4PJT - chain A; structure by X-ray diffraction, 2.35 A resolution.

# Chain A
Name: Poly [ADP-ribose] polymerase 1
Source organism: Homo sapiens
Notes: EC 2.4.2.30; fragment: parp1 helical and catalytic domains
Reference sequence: P09874 (PARP1_HUMAN); numbering as in UniProt (aligned over 662-1011)
Amino-acid sequence (370 residues; row label = number of the first residue in the row):
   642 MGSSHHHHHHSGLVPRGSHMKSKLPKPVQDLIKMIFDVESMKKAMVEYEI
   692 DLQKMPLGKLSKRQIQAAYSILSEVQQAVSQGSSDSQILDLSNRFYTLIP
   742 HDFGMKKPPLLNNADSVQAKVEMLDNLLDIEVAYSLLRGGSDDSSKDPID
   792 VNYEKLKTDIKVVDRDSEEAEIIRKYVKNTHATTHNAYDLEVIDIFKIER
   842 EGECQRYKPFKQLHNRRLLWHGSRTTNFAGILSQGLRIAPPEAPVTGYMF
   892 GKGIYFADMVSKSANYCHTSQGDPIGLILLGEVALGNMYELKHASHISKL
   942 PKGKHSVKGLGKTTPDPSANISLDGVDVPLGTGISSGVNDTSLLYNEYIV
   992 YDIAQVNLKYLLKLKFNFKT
Unresolved in the structure: 642-661, 723-725, 745-747, 781-785, 1011
Differences from the reference sequence: expression tag (642-661)
Small-molecule neighbours: Talazoparib (2YQ; (8S,9R)-5-fluoro-8-(4-fluorophenyl)-9-(1-methyl-1H-1,2,4-triazol-5-yl)-2,7,8,9-tetrahydro-3H-pyrido[4,3,2-de]phthalazin-3-one): Gln-759, Glu-763, Trp-861, His-862, Gly-863, Thr-887, Gly-888, Tyr-889, Tyr-896, Phe-897, Ala-898, Lys-903, Ser-904, Tyr-907, Asn-987, Glu-988
Curated features (UniProtKB/Swiss-Prot):
  - active site: Glu-988 (For poly [ADP-ribose] polymerase activity)
  - binding site (NAD(+)): His-862 to Ser-864, Gly-871, Arg-878, Ser-904
  - modified residue (Phosphoserine): Ser-782, Ser-786
  - cross-link: Lys-748 (Glycyl lysine isopeptide (Lys-Gly) (interchain with G-Cter in SUMO1))
From the paper describing this entry:
  - catalytic residues: Glu-988 (citing earlier work)
  - binding site for Talazoparib: Gln-759, Glu-763, His-862, Gly-863, Tyr-889, Met-890, Tyr-896, Ala-898, Lys-903, Ser-904, Tyr-907, Glu-988
  - self-association interface (contacts with another copy of this molecule); pairs are residue here / residue on that copy: Cys-845/Cys-845 (disulfide)

# In short
Bound to chain A: Talazoparib. UniProt lists active-site residue Glu-988 and 6 NAD+-binding residues. From the
paper: the catalytic residue Glu-988; a binding site for Talazoparib at Gln-759, Glu-763 and His-862 among
others.
Chain A is Poly [ADP-ribose] polymerase 1 (Homo sapiens); the structure, Structure of PARP1 catalytic domain
bound to inhibitor BMN 673, was determined by X-ray diffraction, deposited together with 4PJV.
